PDB entry 8B9C | electron microscopy, 4.60 A resolution (low resolution: residue-level contacts below are approximate; hydrogen-bond / salt-bridge calls are withheld) | chains Q and Y of the 20 polymer chains in the assembly

# Chain Q
Molecule: Leading strand
Sequence (84 nucleotides; numbered 2 to 85; the number before each row is that of its first residue):
     2 TAGAGTAGGA AGTGAGGTAA GTGATTAGAG AATTGGAGAG TGTGTTTTTT TTTTTTTTTT
    62 TTTTTTTTTT TTTTTTTTTT TTTT
Disordered / not traced: 2-25, 49-52, 65-85

# Chain Y
Molecule: Chromosome segregation in meiosis protein 3
Source organism: Saccharomyces cerevisiae
UniProtKB: Q04659 (CSM3_YEAST); residue numbers follow UniProt; this construct covers 1-317
Amino-acid sequence (319 residues; each row starts with the number of its first residue; numbers below 1 keep their minus sign (Gly-1 is residue -1)):
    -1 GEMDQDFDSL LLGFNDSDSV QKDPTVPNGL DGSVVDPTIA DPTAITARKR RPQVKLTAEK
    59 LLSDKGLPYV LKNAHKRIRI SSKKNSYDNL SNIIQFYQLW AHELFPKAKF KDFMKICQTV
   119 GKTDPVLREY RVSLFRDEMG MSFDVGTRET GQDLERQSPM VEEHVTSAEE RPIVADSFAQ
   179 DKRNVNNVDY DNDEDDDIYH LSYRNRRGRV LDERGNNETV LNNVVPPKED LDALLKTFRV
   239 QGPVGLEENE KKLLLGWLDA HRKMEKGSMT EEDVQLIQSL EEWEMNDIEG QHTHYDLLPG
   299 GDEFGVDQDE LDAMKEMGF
Disordered / not traced: -1 to 46, 139-317
Construct notes: expression tag (-1 to 0)

# How chain Q and chain Y interact
Pairs across the interface - 6 pairs, chain Q then chain Y:
  DA28(Q) - Lys120(Y)
  DA28(Q) - Arg126(Y)
  DG36(Q) - Arg48(Y)
  DG37(Q) - Arg48(Y)
  DG39(Q) - Arg48(Y)
  DG39(Q) - Arg49(Y)
Also at the interface, not in a pair above, chain Q (5 interface residues in all): DA38
Also at the interface, not in a pair above, chain Y (6 interface residues in all): Gln51, Thr121

# In short
Chain Q and chain Y form an interface of 5 and 6 residues respectively.
Chain Q is Leading strand and chain Y is Chromosome segregation in meiosis protein 3 (Saccharomyces
cerevisiae); the structure, S. cerevisiae pol alpha - replisome complex, was determined by electron
microscopy, deposited together with 8B9A and 8B9B.
